PDB entry 7KQB | electron microscopy, 2.42 A resolution | chains A and J of the 7 polymer chains in the assembly

Chain A:
Name: Spike glycoprotein
From: Severe acute respiratory syndrome coronavirus 2
UniProtKB: P0DTC2 (SPIKE_SARS2); residue numbers follow UniProt; this construct covers 1-1208
Sequence (1208 residues; numbered 1 to 1208; the number before each row is that of its first residue):
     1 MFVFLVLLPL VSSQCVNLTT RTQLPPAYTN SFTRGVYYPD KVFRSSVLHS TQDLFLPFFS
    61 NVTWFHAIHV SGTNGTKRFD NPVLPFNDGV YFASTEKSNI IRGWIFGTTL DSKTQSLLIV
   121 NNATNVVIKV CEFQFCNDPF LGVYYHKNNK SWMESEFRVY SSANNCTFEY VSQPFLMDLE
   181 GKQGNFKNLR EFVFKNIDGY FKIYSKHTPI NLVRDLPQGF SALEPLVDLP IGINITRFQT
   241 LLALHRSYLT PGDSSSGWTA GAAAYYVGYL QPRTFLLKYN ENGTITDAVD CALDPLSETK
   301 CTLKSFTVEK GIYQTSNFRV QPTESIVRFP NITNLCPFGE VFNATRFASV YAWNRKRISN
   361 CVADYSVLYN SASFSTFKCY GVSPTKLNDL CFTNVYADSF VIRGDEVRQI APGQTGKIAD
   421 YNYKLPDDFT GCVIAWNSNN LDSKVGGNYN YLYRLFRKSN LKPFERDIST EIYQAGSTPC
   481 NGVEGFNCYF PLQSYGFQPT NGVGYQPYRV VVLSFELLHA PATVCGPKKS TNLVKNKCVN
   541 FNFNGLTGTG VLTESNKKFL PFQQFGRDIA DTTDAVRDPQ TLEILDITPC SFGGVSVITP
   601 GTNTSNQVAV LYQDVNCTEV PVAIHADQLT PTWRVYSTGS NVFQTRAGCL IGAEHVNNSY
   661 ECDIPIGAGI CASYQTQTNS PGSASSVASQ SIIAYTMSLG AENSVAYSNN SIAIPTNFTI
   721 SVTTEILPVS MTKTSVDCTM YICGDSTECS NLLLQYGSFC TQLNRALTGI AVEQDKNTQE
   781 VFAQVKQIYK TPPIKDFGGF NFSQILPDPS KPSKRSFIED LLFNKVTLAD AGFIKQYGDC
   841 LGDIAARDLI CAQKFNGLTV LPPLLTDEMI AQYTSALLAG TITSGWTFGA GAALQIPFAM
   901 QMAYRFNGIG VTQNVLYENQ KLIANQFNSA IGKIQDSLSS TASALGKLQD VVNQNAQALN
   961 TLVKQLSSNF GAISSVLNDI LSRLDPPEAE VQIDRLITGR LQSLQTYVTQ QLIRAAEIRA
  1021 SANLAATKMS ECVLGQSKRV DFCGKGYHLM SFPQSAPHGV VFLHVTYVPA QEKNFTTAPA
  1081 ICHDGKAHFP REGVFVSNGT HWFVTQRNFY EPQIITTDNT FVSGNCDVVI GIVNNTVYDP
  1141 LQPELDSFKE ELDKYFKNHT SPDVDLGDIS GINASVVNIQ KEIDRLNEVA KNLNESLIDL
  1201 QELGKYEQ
Unresolved in the structure: 1-13, 71-75, 625-632, 677-688, 828-852, 941-943, 1147-1208
Differences from the reference sequence: conflict G682 (Arg in P0DTC2), S683 (Arg in P0DTC2), S685 (Arg in P0DTC2), P986 (Lys in P0DTC2), P987 (Val in P0DTC2)
Disulfides: C15-C136, C131-C166, C291-C301, C336-C361, C379-C432, C391-C525, C480-C488, C538-C590, C617-C649, C662-C671, C738-C760, C743-C749, C1032-C1043, C1082-C1126
Glycans and other covalent adducts: N-acetylglucosamine (NAG) linked to N165, N282, N331, N343, N616, N709, N717, N1098, N1134

Chain J:
Name: Fab 5A6 light chain
From: Homo sapiens
Notes: antibody fragment or engineered binder
Sequence (214 residues; numbered 1 to 214; the number before each row is that of its first residue):
     1 DIQLTQSPSS LSASVGHRVT ITCRASQSIS SYLNWYQQKP GKAPKLLIYA ASSLQSGVPS
    61 RFSGSGSGTD FTLTISSLQP EDFATYYCQQ SYNLPRTFGG GTKLEVLGTV AAPSVFIFPP
   121 SDEQLKSGTA SVVCLLNNFY PREAKVQWKV DNALQSGNSQ ESVTEQDSKD STYSLSSTLT
   181 LSKADYEKHK VYACEVTHQG LSSPVTKSFN RGEC
Disulfides: C23-C88, C134-C194

Chain A / chain J interface:
Residue-residue contacts (12):
  S375(A) with S67(J); G68(J); T69(J), hydrogen bond (backbone-backbone); D70(J), hydrogen bond
  T376(A) with S67(J)
  F377(A) with S67(J), hydrogen bond (backbone-side chain)
  K378(A) with S67(J)
  R408(A) with S65(J); T72(J); T74(J)
  V503(A) with R24(J)
  Y508(A) with D70(J)
Also at the interface, not in a pair above, chain A (9 interface residues in all): Y369, F374
Also at the interface, not in a pair above, chain J (9 interface residues in all): S30

Summary:
Chain A and chain J each contribute 9 residues to their interface, with 3 hydrogen bonds. Polar pairs include
S375(A)-D70(J), F377(A)-S67(J) and S375(A)-T69(J). Covalently linked N-acetylglucosamine: at N165(A), N282(A),
N331(A), N343(A), N616(A) and N709(A) and 3 more.
Chain A is Spike glycoprotein (Severe acute respiratory syndrome coronavirus 2) and chain J is Fab 5A6 light
chain (Homo sapiens); the structure, SARS-CoV-2 spike glycoprotein:Fab 5A6 complex I, was determined by
electron microscopy, deposited together with 7M71.
